Entry 7P30 (electron microscopy, 3.00 A resolution); this record covers chains 7 and Y of the 14 polymer chains in the assembly.

# Chain 7
Name: DNA replication licensing factor MCM7
Organism: Saccharomyces cerevisiae (strain ATCC 204508 / S288c)
Notes: EC 3.6.4.12
UniProtKB: P38132 (MCM7_YEAST); residue numbers follow UniProt; this construct covers 1-845
Chain sequence (845 residues; each row starts with the number of its first residue):
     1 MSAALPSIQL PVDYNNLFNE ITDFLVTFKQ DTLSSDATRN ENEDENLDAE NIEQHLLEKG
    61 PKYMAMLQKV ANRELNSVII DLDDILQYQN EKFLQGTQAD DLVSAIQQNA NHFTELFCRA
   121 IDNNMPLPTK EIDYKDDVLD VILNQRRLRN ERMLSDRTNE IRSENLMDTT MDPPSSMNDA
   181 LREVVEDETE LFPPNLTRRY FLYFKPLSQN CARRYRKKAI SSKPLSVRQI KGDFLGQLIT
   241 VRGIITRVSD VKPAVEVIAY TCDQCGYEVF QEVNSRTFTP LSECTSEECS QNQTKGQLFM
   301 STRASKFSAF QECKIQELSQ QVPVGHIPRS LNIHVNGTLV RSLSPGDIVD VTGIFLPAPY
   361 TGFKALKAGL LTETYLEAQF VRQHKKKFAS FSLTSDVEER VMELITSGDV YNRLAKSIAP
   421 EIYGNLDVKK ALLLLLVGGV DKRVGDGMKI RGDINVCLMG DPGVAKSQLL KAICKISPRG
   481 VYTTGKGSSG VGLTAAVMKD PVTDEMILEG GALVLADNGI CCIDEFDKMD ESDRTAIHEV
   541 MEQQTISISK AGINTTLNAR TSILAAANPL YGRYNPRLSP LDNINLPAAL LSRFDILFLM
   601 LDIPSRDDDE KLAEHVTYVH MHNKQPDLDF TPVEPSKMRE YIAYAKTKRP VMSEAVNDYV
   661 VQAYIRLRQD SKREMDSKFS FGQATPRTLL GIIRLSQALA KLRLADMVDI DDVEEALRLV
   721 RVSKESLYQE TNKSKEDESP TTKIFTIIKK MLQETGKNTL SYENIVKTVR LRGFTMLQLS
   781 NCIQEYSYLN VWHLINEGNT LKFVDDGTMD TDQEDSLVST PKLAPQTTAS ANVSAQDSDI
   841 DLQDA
Unresolved in the structure: 1-2, 32-58, 167-177, 730-845
Bound ions: Zn2+: Cys262, Cys265, Cys284, Cys289; Mg2+ site 1: Ser467 (together with ADP); Mg2+ site 2: Glu542 (together with ADP) (shared with 1 residue of chain 4)
Ligand contacts:
  - ADP (adenosine-5'-diphosphate), molecule 1: Glu421, Ile422, Tyr423, Asn425, Asp461, Pro462, Gly463, Val464, Ala465, Lys466, Ser467, Gln468, Leu612, Val616
  - ADP, molecule 2: Glu542, Arg593, Pro686, Arg687, Leu690

# Chain Y
Molecule: 53-nt DNA strand
Sequence (53 nucleotides; row label = number of the first residue in the row; numbers below 1 keep their minus sign (DG-53 is residue -53)):
   -53 GCATGCATGC GCATGCATGC ATGCAGCATG CATGCATGCA TGCGCATGCA TGC

# Interface between chain 7 and chain Y
Residue-residue contacts (4):
  Phe363(7) with DG-35(Y), phosphate contact
  Lys364(7) with DG-35(Y), phosphate contact; DC-34(Y), salt bridge to the phosphate
  Ala551(7) with DG-43(Y), phosphate contact
Interface residues without a listed pair, chain 7 (4 interface residues in all): Gly362
Interface residues without a listed pair, chain Y (4 interface residues in all): DC-42

# In short
The chain 7/chain Y interface involves 4 residues from each chain; the contacts include 1 salt bridge. The
salt-bridged pair is Lys364(7)-DC-34(Y). Chain 7 binds ADP. Cys262(7), Cys265(7), Cys284(7) and Cys289(7)
coordinate Zn2+.
Chain 7 is DNA replication licensing factor MCM7 (Saccharomyces cerevisiae (strain ATCC 204508 / S288c)) and
chain Y is a 53-nt DNA strand; the structure, 3.0 A resolution structure of a DNA-loaded MCM double hexamer,
was determined by electron microscopy, deposited together with 7P5Z.
